Entry 6VVZ (electron microscopy, 3.72 A resolution); this record covers chains F and J of the 10 polymer chains in the assembly.

Chain F:
Molecule: RNA polymerase sigma factor SigA
Source organism: Mycobacterium tuberculosis
UniProtKB: P9WGI0 (SIGA_MYCTO); residue numbers follow UniProt; this construct covers 1-528
Amino-acid sequence (531 residues; row label = number of the first residue in the row; numbers below 1 keep their minus sign (Gly-2 is residue -2)):
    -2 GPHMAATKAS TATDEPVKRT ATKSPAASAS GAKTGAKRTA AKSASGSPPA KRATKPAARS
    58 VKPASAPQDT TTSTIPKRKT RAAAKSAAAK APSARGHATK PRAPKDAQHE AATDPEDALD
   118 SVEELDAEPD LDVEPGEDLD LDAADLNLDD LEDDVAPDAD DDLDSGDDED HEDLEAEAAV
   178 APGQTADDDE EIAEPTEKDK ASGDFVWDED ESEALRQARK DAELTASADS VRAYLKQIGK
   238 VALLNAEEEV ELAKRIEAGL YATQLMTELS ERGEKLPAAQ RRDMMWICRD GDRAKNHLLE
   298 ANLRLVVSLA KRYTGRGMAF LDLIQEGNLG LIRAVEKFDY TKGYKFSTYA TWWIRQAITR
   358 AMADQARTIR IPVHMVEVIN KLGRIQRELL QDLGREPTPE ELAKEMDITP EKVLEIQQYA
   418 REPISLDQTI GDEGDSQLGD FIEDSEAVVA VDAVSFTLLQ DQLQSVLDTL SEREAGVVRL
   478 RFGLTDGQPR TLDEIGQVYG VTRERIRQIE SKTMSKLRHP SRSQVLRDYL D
Not modelled in the structure: -2 to 208, 528
Differences from the reference sequence: expression tag (-2 to 0)
UniProt features mapped onto this chain:
  - DNA-binding region: Leu489 to Ser508 (H-T-H motif)
  - region: Ala225 to Ala259 (Sigma-70 factor domain-1)
  - motif: Asp319 to Gln322 (Interaction with polymerase core subunit RpoC)

Chain J:
Molecule: RNA polymerase-binding protein RbpA
Source organism: Mycobacterium tuberculosis
UniProtKB: P9WHJ4 (RBPA_MYCTO); residues 1-111 here = UniProt positions 1-111
Amino-acid sequence (111 residues; each row starts with the number of its first residue):
     1 MADRVLRGSR LGAVSYETDR NHDLAPRQIA RYRTDNGEEF EVPFADDAEI PGTWLCRNGM
    61 EGTLIEGDLP EPKKVKPPRT HWDMLLERRS IEELEELLKE RLELIRSRRR G
Not modelled in the structure: 1-3

Interface between chain F and chain J:
Pairs across the interface - 54 pairs, chain F then chain J:
  Glu248(F) with Arg101(J), salt bridge
  Lys251(F) with Leu97(J); Glu100(J); Arg101(J)
  Arg252(F) with Arg101(J)
  Glu254(F) with Leu85(J); Arg88(J), salt bridge; Arg89(J), salt bridge; Leu94(J); Leu97(J)
  Ala255(F) with Arg101(J)
  Leu257(F) with His81(J); Trp82(J); Leu85(J), hydrophobic
  Tyr258(F) with Ile91(J); Leu94(J); Glu95(J); Leu98(J), hydrophobic
  Gln261(F) with Trp82(J)
  Ala276(F) with Arg109(J)
  Arg279(F) with Arg109(J)
  Asp280(F) with Ile105(J)
  Trp283(F) with Ile105(J), hydrophobic; Arg108(J)
  Ile284(F) with Arg101(J)
  Arg330(F) with Arg79(J)
  Val332(F) with His81(J)
  Glu333(F) with His81(J), hydrogen bond (backbone-side chain); Met84(J); Arg88(J), hydrogen bond (backbone-side chain)
  Lys334(F) with Glu87(J), salt bridge; Arg88(J)
  Phe335(F) with Arg88(J), hydrogen bond (backbone-side chain)
  Asp336(F) with Arg88(J); Arg89(J), salt bridge
  Tyr337(F) with Arg89(J), hydrogen bond; Glu93(J), hydrogen bond; Leu97(J)
  Thr338(F) with Arg89(J), hydrogen bond
  Phe438(F) with Leu6(J)
  Ile439(F) with Leu6(J); Gly8(J)
  Glu440(F) with Leu6(J), hydrogen bond (backbone-backbone); Arg7(J), salt bridge; Gly8(J), hydrogen bond (backbone-backbone)
  Asp441(F) with Gly8(J); Arg10(J), salt bridge
  Ser442(F) with Gly8(J), hydrogen bond (backbone-backbone); Ser9(J)
  Glu443(F) with Val14(J)
  Phe453(F) with Tyr16(J)
  Thr482(F) with Asp23(J)
  Asp483(F) with Arg20(J), hydrogen bond (backbone-side chain); Asp23(J)
Also at the interface, not in a pair above, chain F (34 interface residues in all): Ile253, Ala259, Leu262, Gln457
Also at the interface, not in a pair above, chain J (32 interface residues in all): Val5, Thr18, Leu102, Leu104

Overview:
34 residues of chain F face 32 of chain J across their interface; the contacts include 10 hydrogen bonds and 7
salt bridges. Polar pairs include Glu248(F)-Arg101(J), Glu254(F)-Arg88(J) and Glu254(F)-Arg89(J).
Here chain F is RNA polymerase sigma factor SigA and chain J is RNA polymerase-binding protein RbpA, both from
Mycobacterium tuberculosis. Entry 6VVZ (Mycobacterium tuberculosis RNAP S456L mutant transcription initiation
intermediate structure with Sorangicin) was determined by electron microscopy, deposited together with 6VVS,
6VVT, 6VVV, 6VVX, 6VVY and 6VW0.
